2KTQ - chains B and A of the 3 polymer chains in the assembly; structure by X-ray diffraction, 2.30 A resolution.

Chain B:
Molecule: 12-nt DNA strand
Sequence (12 nucleotides; each row starts with the number of its first residue):
   101 GACCACGGCG CC
Modified positions: DOC (2',3'-dideoxycytidine-5'-monophosphate) at position 112

Chain A:
Name: Protein (large fragment of DNA polymerase I)
Source organism: Thermus aquaticus
Notes: EC 2.7.7.7
Reference sequence: P19821 (DPO1_THEAQ); residue numbers follow UniProt; this construct covers 295-832
Sequence (538 residues; row label = number of the first residue in the row):
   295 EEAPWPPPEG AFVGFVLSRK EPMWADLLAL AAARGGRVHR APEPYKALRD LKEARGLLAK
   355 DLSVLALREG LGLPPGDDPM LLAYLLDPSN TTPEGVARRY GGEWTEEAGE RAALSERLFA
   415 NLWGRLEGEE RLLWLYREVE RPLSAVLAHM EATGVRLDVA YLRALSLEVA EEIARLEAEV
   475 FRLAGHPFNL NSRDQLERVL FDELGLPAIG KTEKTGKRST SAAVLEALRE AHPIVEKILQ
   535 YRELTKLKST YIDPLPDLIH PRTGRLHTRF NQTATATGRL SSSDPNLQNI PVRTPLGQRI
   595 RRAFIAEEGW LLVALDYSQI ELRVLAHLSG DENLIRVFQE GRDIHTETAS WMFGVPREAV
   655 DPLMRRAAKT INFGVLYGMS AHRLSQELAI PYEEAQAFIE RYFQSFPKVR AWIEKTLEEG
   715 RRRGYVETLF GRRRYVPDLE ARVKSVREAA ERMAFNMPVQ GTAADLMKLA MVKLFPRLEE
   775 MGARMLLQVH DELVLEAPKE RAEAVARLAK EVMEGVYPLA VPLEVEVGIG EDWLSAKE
Not modelled in the structure: 645-654
Ion coordination: Mg2+: Tyr-611, Asp-785 (together with 2',3'-dideoxycytidine 5'-triphosphate)
Small-molecule neighbours: 2',3'-dideoxycytidine 5'-triphosphate (DCT): Arg-573, Asp-610, Tyr-611, Ser-612, Gln-613, Ile-614, Glu-615, Phe-667, Tyr-671, Asp-785, Glu-786

Chain B / chain A interface:
Pairs across the interface (36):
  DC106(B) with Lys-508(A), salt bridge to the phosphate; Thr-509(A), hydrogen bond to the phosphate
  DG107(B) with Arg-487(A), hydrogen bond to the phosphate; Thr-506(A), hydrogen bond to the phosphate; Glu-507(A), phosphate contact; Lys-508(A), hydrogen bond to the phosphate; Thr-509(A), hydrogen bond to the phosphate
  DG108(B) with Arg-487(A), salt bridge to the phosphate; Thr-506(A), phosphate contact; Ser-513(A), hydrogen bond to the phosphate; Thr-514(A), hydrogen bond to the phosphate; Ser-515(A), hydrogen bond to the phosphate; Arg-536(A), hydrogen bond to the phosphate; Lys-540(A), base contact
  DC109(B) with Ser-515(A), phosphate contact; Ala-516(A), hydrogen bond to the phosphate; Arg-536(A), salt bridge to the phosphate; Lys-540(A), hydrogen bond to the base
  DG110(B) with Lys-540(A), sugar contact; Leu-541(A), sugar contact; Tyr-545(A), hydrogen bond to the sugar; Asn-583(A), base contact; Pro-585(A), phosphate contact; Arg-587(A), salt bridge to the phosphate
  DC111(B) with Gln-582(A), sugar contact; Asn-583(A), sugar contact; Ile-584(A), sugar contact; Pro-585(A), phosphate contact; Val-586(A), hydrogen bond to the phosphate; Arg-587(A), salt bridge to the phosphate
  DOC_112(B) with Arg-573(A), hydrogen bond to the base; Val-586(A), phosphate contact; Val-783(A), sugar contact; His-784(A), hydrogen bond to the sugar; Asp-785(A), sugar contact; Glu-786(A), sugar contact
Other interface residues (no listed pair), chain A (28 interface residues in all): Gly-510, Lys-511, Glu-537, Asn-580

Overview:
7 residues of chain B and 28 residues of chain A are in contact, with 15 hydrogen bonds and 5 salt bridges.
Polar contacts include DC109(B)/Lys-540(A), DOC_112(B)/Arg-573(A) and DG110(B)/Tyr-545(A). Bound to chain A:
2',3'-dideoxycytidine 5'-triphosphate. The Mg2+ site is built by Tyr-611(A) and Asp-785(A).
Chain B is a 12-nt DNA strand and chain A is Protein (large fragment of DNA polymerase I) (Thermus aquaticus);
the structure, Open ternary complex of the large fragment of DNA polymerase I from thermus aquaticus, was
determined by X-ray diffraction (same publication as 3KTQ and 4KTQ).
